PDB entry 7BZE | X-ray diffraction, 1.66 A resolution | chain A

# Chain A
Name: HTH-type transcriptional activator HxlR
Source organism: Bacillus subtilis (strain 168)
Reference sequence: P42406 (HXLR_BACSU); residues 1-120 here = UniProt positions 1-120
Chain sequence (123 residues; row label = number of the first residue in the row; numbers below 1 keep their minus sign (Gly-2 is residue -2)):
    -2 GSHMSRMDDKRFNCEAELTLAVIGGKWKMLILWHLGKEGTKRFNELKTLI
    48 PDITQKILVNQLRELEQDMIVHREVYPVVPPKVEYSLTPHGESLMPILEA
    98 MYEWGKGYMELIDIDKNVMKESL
Unresolved in the structure: -2 to 4, 113-120
Differences from the reference sequence: expression tag (-2 to 0); engineered mutation Ala13 (Lys in P42406)
From the paper describing this entry:
  - self-association interface (contacts with another copy of this molecule); pairs are residue here / residue on that copy: Phe9-Tyr99, Phe9
  - conformationally variable residues: Phe9, Cys11
  - mutagenesis - K13A: unchanged binding to FA
  - mutagenesis - K13A: increased signaling
  - mutagenesis - C11A: abolished binding to 0.6 mM FA
  - mutagenesis - C11A: abolished signaling in response to 0.6 mM FA

# Overview
From the paper: K13A increases signaling; conformational variability at Phe9 and Cys11.
Chain A is HTH-type transcriptional activator HxlR (Bacillus subtilis (strain 168)); the structure, Structure
of Bacillus subtilis HxlR, K13A mutant, was determined by X-ray diffraction, deposited together with 7BZG.
